PDB entry 6C5C | X-ray diffraction, 1.85 A resolution | chains A and B

== Chain A (and B) ==
Molecule: 3-dehydroquinate synthase
Organism: Candida albicans (strain SC5314 / ATCC MYA-2876)
Notes: EC 4.2.3.4; chain B of this document is another copy of the same molecule, construct and numbering; everything in this record applies to it too
Reference sequence: Q5AME2 (ARO1_CANAL); numbering as in UniProt (aligned over 1-387)
Sequence (390 residues; each row starts with the number of its first residue; numbers below 1 keep their minus sign (Ser-2 is residue -2)):
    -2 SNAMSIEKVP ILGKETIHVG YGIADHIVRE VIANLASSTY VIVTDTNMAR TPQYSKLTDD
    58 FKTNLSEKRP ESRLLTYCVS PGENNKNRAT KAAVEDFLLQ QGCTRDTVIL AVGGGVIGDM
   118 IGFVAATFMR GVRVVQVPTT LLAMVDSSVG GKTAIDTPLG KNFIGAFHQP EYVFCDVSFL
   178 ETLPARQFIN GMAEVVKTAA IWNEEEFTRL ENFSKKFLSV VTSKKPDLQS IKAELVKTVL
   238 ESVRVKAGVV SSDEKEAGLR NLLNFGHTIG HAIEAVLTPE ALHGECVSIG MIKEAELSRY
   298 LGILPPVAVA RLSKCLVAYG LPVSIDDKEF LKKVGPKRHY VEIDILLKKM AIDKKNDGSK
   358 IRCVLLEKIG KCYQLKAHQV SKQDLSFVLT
Unresolved in the structure: 251-252, 355-357 (chain B: 349-355)
Construct notes: expression tag (-2 to 0)
Residues lining bound ligands: NAD (nicotinamide-adenine-dinucleotide): Asp42, Asn44, Met45, Pro78, Glu80, Lys83, Gly111, Gly112, Val113, Asp116, Thr136, Thr137, Leu139, Ala140, Asp143, Ser144, Lys149, Asn159, Phe176, Thr179, Leu180, Pro181, Gln184, Asn187, Lys243
Swiss-Prot annotation at these positions:
  - active site (Proton acceptor): Glu253, His268
  - binding site (NAD(+)): Asp42 to Asn44, Glu80 to Lys83, Gly111 to Val113, Asp116, Thr136, Thr137, Lys158, Phe176 to Thr179, Asn187
  - binding site (7-phospho-2-dehydro-3-deoxy-D-arabino-heptonate): Arg127, Asp143, Lys149, Asn159, Glu191 to Lys194, Lys243, Arg257 to Asn261, His264, His280, Lys351
  - binding site (Zn(2+)): Glu191, His264, His280
What the authors report for this chain:
  - catalytic residues: His264, His268, His280

== How chain A and chain B interact ==
Residue-residue contacts - 45 pairs, chain A then chain B:
  Arg85(A) - Ala89(B)  hydrogen bond (side chain-backbone)
  Arg85(A) - Glu92(B)  salt bridge
  Arg85(A) - Asp93(B)  salt bridge
  Ala89(A) - Arg85(B)  hydrogen bond (backbone-side chain)
  Glu92(A) - Arg85(B)  salt bridge
  Glu92(A) - Ile161(B)
  Asp93(A) - Arg85(B)  salt bridge
  Leu96(A) - Thr154(B)
  Leu96(A) - Leu156(B)  hydrophobic
  Leu96(A) - Phe160(B)  hydrophobic
  Gln97(A) - Leu156(B)
  Phe120(A) - Thr124(B)
  Thr124(A) - Phe120(B)
  Thr124(A) - Phe160(B)
  Thr124(A) - Ile161(B)
  Thr124(A) - Gly162(B)  hydrogen bond (backbone-backbone)
  Phe125(A) - Phe160(B)
  Met126(A) - Phe160(B)  hydrogen bond (backbone-backbone)
  Arg127(A) - Thr150(B)  hydrogen bond (side chain-backbone)
  Arg127(A) - Ala151(B)
  Arg127(A) - Asn159(B)
  Arg127(A) - Gly162(B)
  Arg127(A) - Ala163(B)
  Arg127(A) - Phe164(B)
  Lys149(A) - Arg127(B)
  Thr150(A) - Arg127(B)  hydrogen bond (backbone-side chain)
  Ala151(A) - Arg127(B)
  Thr154(A) - Leu96(B)
  Leu156(A) - Leu96(B)  hydrophobic
  Leu156(A) - Gln97(B)
  Phe160(A) - Leu96(B)  hydrophobic
  Phe160(A) - Thr124(B)
  Phe160(A) - Phe125(B)
  Phe160(A) - Met126(B)  hydrogen bond (backbone-backbone)
  Ile161(A) - Glu92(B)
  Ile161(A) - Thr124(B)
  Gly162(A) - Thr124(B)  hydrogen bond (backbone-backbone)
  Gly162(A) - Arg127(B)
  Ala163(A) - Arg127(B)
  Phe164(A) - Arg127(B)
  Lys352(A) - Gly99(B)  hydrogen bond (side chain-backbone)
  Lys352(A) - Thr101(B)
  Asn353(A) - Thr101(B)  hydrogen bond
  Asn353(A) - Arg102(B)
  Asn353(A) - Asp103(B)  hydrogen bond (side chain-backbone)
Interface residues without a listed pair, chain A (26 interface residues in all): Lys88, Ala123, Asn159
Interface residues without a listed pair, chain B (28 interface residues in all): Lys88, Ala123, Lys149

== Overview ==
26 residues of chain A and 28 residues of chain B are in contact, with 11 hydrogen bonds and 4 salt bridges.
Polar contacts include Arg85(A)-Glu92(B), Arg85(A)-Asp93(B) and Arg85(A)-Ala89(B). Ligands of chain A: NAD.
From the paper: catalytic residues His264(A), His268(A) and His280(A).
Both chains are 3-dehydroquinate synthase (Candida albicans (strain SC5314 / ATCC MYA-2876)). Entry 6C5C
(Crystal structure of the 3-dehydroquinate synthase (DHQS) domain of Aro1 from Candida albicans SC5314 in
complex ...) was determined by X-ray diffraction (same publication as 7U5S, 7U5T, 7U5U, 7TBU and 7TBV).
